6ALJ - chains B and C of the 4 polymer chains in the assembly; structure by X-ray diffraction, 1.89 A resolution.

== Chain B (and C) ==
Protein: Aldehyde dehydrogenase 1A2
From: Homo sapiens
Notes: EC 1.2.1.36; chain C of this document is another copy of the same molecule, construct and numbering; everything in this record applies to it too
UniProtKB: O94788 (AL1A2_HUMAN); numbering as in UniProt (aligned over 26-518)
Chain sequence (493 residues; each row starts with the number of its first residue):
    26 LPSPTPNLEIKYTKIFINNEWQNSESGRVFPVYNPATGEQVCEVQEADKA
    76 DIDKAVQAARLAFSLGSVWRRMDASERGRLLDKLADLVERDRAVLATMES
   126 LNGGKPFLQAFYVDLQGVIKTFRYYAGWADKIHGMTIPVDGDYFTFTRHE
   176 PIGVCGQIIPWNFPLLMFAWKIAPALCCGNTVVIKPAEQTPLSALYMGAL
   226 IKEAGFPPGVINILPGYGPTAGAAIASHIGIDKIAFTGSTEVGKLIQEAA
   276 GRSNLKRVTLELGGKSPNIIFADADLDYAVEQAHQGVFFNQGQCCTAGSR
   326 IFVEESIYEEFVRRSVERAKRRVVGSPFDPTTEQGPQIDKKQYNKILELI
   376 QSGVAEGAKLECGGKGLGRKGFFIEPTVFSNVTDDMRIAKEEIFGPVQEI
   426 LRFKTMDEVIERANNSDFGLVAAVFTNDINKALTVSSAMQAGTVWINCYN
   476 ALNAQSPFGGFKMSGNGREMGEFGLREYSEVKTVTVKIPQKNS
Not modelled in the structure: 26
UniProt features mapped onto this chain:
  - active site: Glu286 (Proton acceptor), Cys320 (Nucleophile)
  - binding site (NAD(+)): Ile184 to Trp186, Lys210 to Glu213, Ser264 to Glu266, Lys366 to Lys370, Glu417
  - site: Asn187 (Transition state stabilizer)
  - modified residue: Tyr168 (Phosphotyrosine), Ser351 (Phosphoserine)
Covalent attachments: N,N'-(octane-1,8-diyl)bis(2,2-dichloroacetamide) (CW2) linked to Cys320
Ligand contacts:
  - CW2 (N,N'-(octane-1,8-diyl)bis(2,2-dichloroacetamide)): Val138, Gly142, Lys145, Thr146, Asn187, Phe188, Leu191, Met192, Trp195, Thr262, Phe314, Gln318, Cys319, Thr321, Leu477, Asn478, Ala479, Phe483, Met495
  - NAD (nicotinamide-adenine-dinucleotide): Ile183, Ile184, Pro185, Trp186, Asn187, Met192, Lys210, Pro211, Ala212, Glu213, Gln214, Tyr242, Gly243, Pro244, Gly247, Ala248, Phe261, Thr262, Gly263, Ser264, Val267, Leu270, Ile271, Glu286, Leu287, Gln367, Lys370, Glu417, Phe419
Reported in the primary citation:
  - binding site for CW2: Asn187, Trp195, Cys320
  - catalytic residues: Cys320
  - self-association interface (contacts with another copy of this molecule): Asn475 to Met495
  - specificity-determining residues: Val138, Gly142, Thr321, Leu477 (proposed by the authors, not directly observed)

== Interface between chain B and chain C ==
Residue-residue contacts - 26 pairs, chain B then chain C:
  Arg104(B) with Asp107(C), salt bridge; Arg148(C)
  Asp107(B) with Arg104(C), salt bridge; Asp107(C)
  Arg148(B) with Arg104(C)
  Tyr149(B) with Asp155(C); Lys156(C), hydrogen bond (backbone-side chain)
  Gly152(B) with Gly152(C); Lys156(C)
  Trp153(B) with Lys156(C)
  Asp155(B) with Tyr149(C); Gln480(C), hydrogen bond
  Lys156(B) with Tyr149(C), hydrogen bond (side chain-backbone); Gly152(C); Trp153(C)
  His158(B) with Glu497(C), salt bridge
  Asn455(B) with Pro514(C)
  Leu458(B) with Val511(C), hydrophobic
  Thr459(B) with Pro514(C)
  Gln480(B) with Ser100(C); Asp155(C), hydrogen bond
  Glu497(B) with His158(C), salt bridge
  Val511(B) with Leu458(C), hydrophobic
  Lys512(B) with Asn455(C)
  Pro514(B) with Asn455(C); Thr459(C)
Interface residues without a listed pair, chain B (21 interface residues in all): Ser100, Phe169, Ile454, Ile513
Interface residues without a listed pair, chain C (21 interface residues in all): Phe169, Ile454, Lys512, Ile513

== In short ==
Chain B and chain C each contribute 21 residues to their interface; the contacts include 4 hydrogen bonds and
4 salt bridges. Polar contacts include Arg104(B)-Asp107(C), His158(B)-Glu497(C) and Tyr149(B)-Lys156(C). Chain
B binds NAD. Compound CW2 is covalently linked to Cys320(B). From the paper: the catalytic residue Cys320(B);
a binding site for CW2 at Asn187(B), Trp195(B) and Cys320(B).
Chain B and chain C are both Aldehyde dehydrogenase 1A2 (Homo sapiens); the structure, ALDH1A2 liganded with
NAD and compound WIN18,446, was determined by X-ray diffraction together with 6B5G, 6B5H and 6B5I from the
same study.
